Entry 6HIV (electron microscopy, 7.80 A resolution (low resolution: residue-level contacts below are approximate; hydrogen-bond / salt-bridge calls are withheld)); this record covers chains AW and AA of the 154 polymer chains in the assembly.

[Chain AW]
Molecule: uL22m
From: Trypanosoma brucei brucei
UniProtKB: C9ZSI8 (C9ZSI8_TRYB9); residue numbers follow UniProt; this construct covers 1-278
Chain sequence (278 residues; each row starts with the number of its first residue):
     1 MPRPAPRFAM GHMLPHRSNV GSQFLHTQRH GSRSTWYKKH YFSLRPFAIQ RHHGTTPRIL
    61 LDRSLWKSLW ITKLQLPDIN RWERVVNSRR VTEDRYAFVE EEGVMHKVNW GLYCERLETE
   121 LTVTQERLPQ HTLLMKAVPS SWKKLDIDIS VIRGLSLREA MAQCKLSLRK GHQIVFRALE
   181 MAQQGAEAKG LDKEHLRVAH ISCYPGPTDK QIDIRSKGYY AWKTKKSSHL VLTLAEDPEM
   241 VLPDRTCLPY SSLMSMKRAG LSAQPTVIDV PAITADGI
Not modelled in the structure: 1, 278

[Chain AA]
Molecule: 12S rRNA
From: Trypanosoma brucei brucei
Sequence (1179 nucleotides; each row starts with the number of its first residue; note: 26 numbers in that range are skipped by the numbering (no residue carries them; nothing is unmodelled there); a row labelled like 848A-848Z holds insertion residues (848A, then the next letters in order)):
     1 AUUUUACCAA UUAAGAAGAA UAUUAUAAUA AUGGGUGUCU UAUAUUUUAA AUAAAUAUUU
    61 AAAUUCCGUG UAGUAAAUUU AUUAUUUGUA UUAUUUAUAU AAUAGGUGUA UUAUAUUUAA
   121 AUUUUAAAUU UGUUGUUUUA UAUUUAGAUA CAUAUUUAUA GAUUAAUAUA UUUAAAUAAU
   181 AUUUUAAAAU UUAUUGAACU GUAAUUAUUA GUUUAAUAUU UUUAGUUUGA UGUUGAAAUA
   241 UUUAAUUAAA GAUGUUACAG UUGUUCUAUA UGUACCAAAU AAAUAUAGUA AGAUUAUUUU
   301 AGUUGAAUUA AUAAAUAAAU AUUUAUUUUU CUUUGUAAAU AUUAUGAACA AUUUAAAAAU
   361 UAAUCUGUUU AACUAAAAUG UUAUAUAUAA UAAUCUAAGU UAAUUUGAAU AUUAAAAGUA
   421 CAAGUAUAAU UUGUAAUUCU AAAGUAUAUU AAUUUUAUAU UUUUAGUAGG UAAAUGAAAA
   481 GUAUAAAUGG AUAUAACUUA AUAUUUAAUA UUUGUUUAAU GAAAAGUAUU UUAUUAUUAU
   541 AUUGUAUAGU AUUAUUAUAG UGUAUAGUUU UUUAAAAAUA UAAAAAUAUU GUUAAUAAAA
   601 UUAUCGUAUU UUAAGUGCGU UAAUUAAAUG CGUUUAUCUA AGAUAAUUAU UUAAGAUUAU
   661 UCUUGUAAAU AUAUUUAAAU AUUAAUAAUU CUUAAAAUAA AGAAACAUCC UCAAUUGCAA
   721 UAUUAUUGUA GCAUAGUAAU UUCUUAACUA AGUAUUUAAU UUUUCCAUAG AAAAUUUUUA
   781 AAUUACAAGA AAGAAAAUAA AGUAUGAAUU AAUAUCAAAA UUUUAAUAAA AAUUAAAAAA
   841 UUAAAAUA
848A-848Z GGGCAAGUCCUACUCUCCUUUACAAA
  849A G
   875 AGAAACAUUA UGAUAUGUAA UUGUAUGUUU GAUUGGGGCA AUACUAUAUU UAUUUAUAUA
   935 GCAUAAGAAC UAUAUUCUUU GAAAUUAUAA AAGGUUCGAG CAGGUUAACA AGCAUUAAAA
   995 AUAAAUGUGU UUCAUCGUCU ACUUAUUACC AUGAUUGAUU GUUCAUCAAA AUAGUAAUUC
  1055 GUUAGUUGGG UUAAAAUCGU UGUAAAGCAG AUUUGUUUAU AUAUUUAAUU UUUAUAAUUA
  1115 AUAAUAAUUA AUAUAAGUAC GCAAGGAUUG AUUAUUGAAA AAAGAAAGAA GAAUAUAAUU
  1175 UAUA
Not modelled in the structure: 199-276, 304-316, 345-368, 449-453, 584-793, 848A-848Z, 849A, 894-943, 956-1095, 1117-1155, 1177-1178
Construct notes: conflict A448 (U1811 in 343546), U454 (G1817 in 343546), U455 (G1818 in 343546), A622 (U1985 in 343546), A636 (G1999 in 343546), G702 (A2065 in 343546), C706 (U2069 in 343546), C743 (G2106 in 343546), G752 (A2115 in 343546), U757 (A2120 in 343546), U760 (G2123 in 343546), U762 (G2125 in 343546), G789 (C2152 in 343546), G793 (U2156 in 343546), A877 (Unk2241 in 343546)
Metal / ion sites: Mg2+ site 1 near A30 (its only coordinating residue here); Mg2+ site 2 near A140 (its only coordinating residue here); Mg2+ site 3 near A146 (its only coordinating residue here); Mg2+ site 4: A411, U413; Mg2+ site 5: U438, C439

[How chain AW and chain AA interact]
Pairs across the interface (148):
  Pro-2(AW) with A154(AA); A178(AA)
  Arg-3(AW) with C151(AA); A154(AA); A178(AA); A179(AA)
  Pro-4(AW) with U153(AA); A154(AA)
  Ala-5(AW) with U153(AA)
  Pro-6(AW) with C151(AA); U153(AA)
  Arg-7(AW) with U153(AA)
  Phe-8(AW) with C151(AA)
  Met-10(AW) with U482(AA)
  Gly-11(AW) with U482(AA)
  His-12(AW) with U482(AA)
  His-16(AW) with G147(AA); A148(AA); U295(AA); A495(AA)
  Arg-17(AW) with A148(AA); U149(AA); U295(AA)
  Ser-18(AW) with A148(AA); U149(AA); U295(AA); A296(AA)
  Asn-19(AW) with A148(AA); U149(AA); A150(AA); U294(AA); U295(AA)
  Val-20(AW) with A150(AA); A296(AA)
  Gly-21(AW) with U149(AA); A150(AA)
  Ser-22(AW) with U149(AA); C151(AA)
  Gln-23(AW) with C151(AA); U180(AA); A181(AA)
  Phe-24(AW) with C151(AA)
  Leu-25(AW) with U149(AA)
  Thr-27(AW) with U149(AA)
  Gln-28(AW) with U95(AA)
  Arg-29(AW) with U94(AA); U95(AA); G147(AA)
  His-30(AW) with G147(AA); A148(AA)
  Gly-31(AW) with A146(AA); G147(AA)
  Ser-32(AW) with U95(AA); U96(AA)
  Arg-33(AW) with U96(AA); A97(AA); A146(AA)
  Tyr-37(AW) with A491(AA); U492(AA)
  Lys-38(AW) with U492(AA)
  Lys-39(AW) with A97(AA); U145(AA)
  His-40(AW) with U144(AA); U145(AA)
  Tyr-41(AW) with U144(AA); U145(AA)
  Arg-45(AW) with A480(AA); A491(AA)
  Phe-47(AW) with A487(AA); U488(AA); G489(AA)
  Gln-50(AW) with A483(AA); A485(AA); A486(AA); G489(AA)
  Arg-51(AW) with U95(AA)
  His-52(AW) with G481(AA)
  His-53(AW) with U94(AA); U95(AA); G481(AA)
  Gly-54(AW) with A93(AA); U94(AA)
  Thr-55(AW) with A93(AA); G481(AA)
  Thr-56(AW) with A93(AA)
  Pro-57(AW) with G481(AA)
  Ile-59(AW) with U484(AA); A486(AA)
  Leu-61(AW) with A486(AA)
  Arg-63(AW) with A487(AA)
  Trp-66(AW) with A93(AA)
  Lys-67(AW) with A20(AA); U89(AA); U92(AA); A93(AA); U94(AA); U96(AA)
  Ser-68(AW) with A20(AA); U96(AA)
  Leu-69(AW) with A19(AA); A20(AA); U96(AA)
  Ile-71(AW) with A17(AA); A20(AA)
  Lys-73(AW) with A17(AA)
  Leu-74(AW) with A17(AA)
  Trp-82(AW) with A487(AA)
  Arg-84(AW) with A486(AA); A487(AA)
  Val-85(AW) with A486(AA)
  Glu-93(AW) with A487(AA)
  Asp-94(AW) with A487(AA)
  Arg-95(AW) with A487(AA)
  Tyr-96(AW) with A487(AA)
  Phe-98(AW) with U488(AA)
  Thr-132(AW) with A102(AA)
  Trp-142(AW) with U504(AA)
  Lys-143(AW) with U505(AA)
  Lys-144(AW) with U805(AA); G806(AA)
  Arg-153(AW) with G105(AA)
  Leu-168(AW) with U803(AA)
  Arg-169(AW) with U803(AA); A804(AA)
  Lys-170(AW) with A804(AA); U805(AA)
  His-200(AW) with A102(AA)
  Tyr-204(AW) with A101(AA); A102(AA)
  Asp-213(AW) with A807(AA)
  Ile-214(AW) with A551(AA); U552(AA)
  Arg-215(AW) with A551(AA); A807(AA); A808(AA)
  Gly-218(AW) with A551(AA)
  Tyr-219(AW) with A551(AA)
  Ala-221(AW) with A807(AA); A808(AA)
  Lys-223(AW) with U511(AA); G806(AA); A807(AA)
  Thr-224(AW) with G806(AA); A807(AA)
  Lys-225(AW) with U805(AA); G806(AA)
  His-229(AW) with A101(AA)
  Val-231(AW) with A102(AA)
Other interface residues (no listed pair), chain AW (92 interface residues in all): Thr-35, Phe-42, Leu-44, Arg-58, Glu-83, Ser-140, Ser-202, Tyr-220, Trp-222, Lys-226, Thr-233
Other interface residues (no listed pair), chain AA (64 interface residues in all): A22, U23, U98, A104, G490, U494, U506, A507, A508, A510

[In short]
The interface between chain AW and chain AA involves 92 residues on one side and 64 on the other. A411(AA) and
U413(AA) coordinate Mg2+ site 4. U438(AA) and C439(AA) form the Mg2+ site 5.
Chain AW is uL22m and chain AA is 12S rRNA, both from Trypanosoma brucei brucei; the structure, Cryo-EM
structure of the Trypanosoma brucei mitochondrial ribosome - This entry contains the complete mitoribosome,
was determined by electron microscopy, deposited together with 6HIW, 6HIX, 6HIY and 6HIZ.
